Entry 9H3K (electron microscopy, 6.62 A resolution (low resolution: residue-level contacts below are approximate; hydrogen-bond / salt-bridge calls are withheld)); this record covers chains A and E of the 9 polymer chains in the assembly.

Chain A:
Molecule: 23S ribosomal RNA
Organism: Escherichia coli
Sequence (2904 nucleotides; row label = number of the first residue in the row):
     1 GGUUAAGCGA CUAAGCGUAC ACGGUGGAUG CCCUGGCAGU CAGAGGCGAU GAAGGACGUG
    61 CUAAUCUGCG AUAAGCGUCG GUAAGGUGAU AUGAACCGUU AUAACCGGCG AUUUCCGAAU
   121 GGGGAAACCC AGUGUGUUUC GACACACUAU CAUUAACUGA AUCCAUAGGU UAAUGAGGCG
   181 AACCGGGGGA ACUGAAACAU CUAAGUACCC CGAGGAAAAG AAAUCAACCG AGAUUCCCCC
   241 AGUAGCGGCG AGCGAACGGG GAGCAGCCCA GAGCCUGAAU CAGUGUGUGU GUUAGUGGAA
   301 GCGUCUGGAA AGGCGCGCGA UACAGGGUGA CAGCCCCGUA CACAAAAAUG CACAUGCUGU
   361 GAGCUCGAUG AGUAGGGCGG GACACGUGGU AUCCUGUCUG AAUAUGGGGG GACCAUCCUC
   421 CAAGGCUAAA UACUCCUGAC UGACCGAUAG UGAACCAGUA CCGUGAGGGA AAGGCGAAAA
   481 GAACCCCGGC GAGGGGAGUG AAAAAGAACC UGAAACCGUG UACGUACAAG CAGUGGGAGC
   541 ACGCUUAGGC GUGUGACUGC GUACCUUUUG UAUAAUGGGU CAGCGACUUA UAUUCUGUAG
   601 CAAGGUUAAC CGAAUAGGGG AGCCGAAGGG AAACCGAGUC UUAACUGGGC GUUAAGUUGC
   661 AGGGUAUAGA CCCGAAACCC GGUGAUCUAG CCAUGGGCAG GUUGAAGGUU GGGUAACACU
   721 AACUGGAGGA CCGAACCGAC UAAUGUUGAA AAAUUAGCGG AUGACUUGUG GCUGGGGGUG
   781 AAAGGCCAAU CAAACCGGGA GAUAGCUGGU UCUCCCCGAA AGCUAUAUAA GUAGCGCCUC
   841 GUGAAUUCAU CUCCGGGGGU AGAGCACUGU UUCGGCAAGG GGGUCAUCCC GACUUACCAA
   901 CCCGAUGCAA ACUGCGAAUA CCGGAGAAUG UUAUCACGGG AGACACACGG CGGGUGCUAA
   961 CGUCCGUCGU GAAGAGGGAA ACAACCCAGA CCGCCAGCUA AGGUCCCAAA GUCAUGGUUA
  1021 AGUGGGAAAC GAUGUGGGAA GGCCCAGACA GCCAGGAUGU UGGCUUAGAA GCAGCCAUCA
  1081 UUUAAAGAAA GCGUAAUAGC UCACUGGUCG AGUCGGCCUG CGCGGAAGAU GUAACGGGGC
  1141 UAAACCAUGC ACCGAAGCUG CGGCAGCGAC GCUUAUGCGU UGUUGGGUAG GGGAGCGUUC
  1201 UGUAAGCCUG CGAAGGUGUG CUGUGAGGCA UGCUGGAGGU AUCAGAAGUG CGAAUGCUGA
  1261 CAUAAGUAAC GAUAAAGCGG GUGAAAAGCC CGCUCGCCGG AAGACCAAGG GUUCCUGUCC
  1321 AACGUUAAUC GGGGCAGGGU GAGUCGACCC CUAAGGCGAG GCCGAAAGGC GUAGUCGAUG
  1381 GGAAACAGGU UAAUAUUCCU GUACUUGGUG UUACUGCGAA GGGGGGACGG AGAAGGCUAU
  1441 GUUGGCCGGG CGACGGUUGU CCCGGUUUAA GCGUGUAGGC UGGUUUUCCA GGCAAAUCCG
  1501 GAAAAUCAAG GCUGAGGCGU GAUGACGAGG CACUACGGUG CUGAAGCAAC AAAUGCCCUG
  1561 CUUCCAGGAA AAGCCUCUAA GCAUCAGGUA ACAUCAAAUC GUACCCCAAA CCGACACAGG
  1621 UGGUCAGGUA GAGAAUACCA AGGCGCUUGA GAGAACUCGG GUGAAGGAAC UAGGCAAAAU
  1681 GGUGCCGUAA CUUCGGGAGA AGGCACGCUG AUAUGUAGGU GAGGUCCCUC GCGGAUGGAG
  1741 CUGAAAUCAG UCGAAGAUAC CAGCUGGCUG CAACUGUUUA UUAAAAACAC AGCACUGUGC
  1801 AAACACGAAA GUGGACGUAU ACGGUGUGAC GCCUGCCCGG UGCCGGAAGG UUAAUUGAUG
  1861 GGGUUAGCGC AAGCGAAGCU CUUGAUCGAA GCCCCGGUAA ACGGCGGCCG UAACUAUAAC
  1921 GGUCCUAAGG UAGCGAAAUU CCUUGUCGGG UAAGUUCCGA CCUGCACGAA UGGCGUAAUG
  1981 AUGGCCAGGC UGUCUCCACC CGAGACUCAG UGAAAUUGAA CUCGCUGUGA AGAUGCAGUG
  2041 UACCCGCGGC AAGACGGAAA GACCCCGUGA ACCUUUACUA UAGCUUGACA CUGAACAUUG
  2101 AGCCUUGAUG UGUAGGAUAG GUGGGAGGCU UUGAAGUGUG GACGCCAGUC UGCAUGGAGC
  2161 CGACCUUGAA AUACCACCCU UUAAUGUUUG AUGUUCUAAC GUUGACCCGU AAUCCGGGUU
  2221 GCGGACAGUG UCUGGUGGGU AGUUUGACUG GGGCGGUCUC CUCCUAAAGA GUAACGGAGG
  2281 AGCACGAAGG UUGGCUAAUC CUGGUCGGAC AUCAGGAGGU UAGUGCAAUG GCAUAAGCCA
  2341 GCUUGACUGC GAGCGUGACG GCGCGAGCAG GUGCGAAAGC AGGUCAUAGU GAUCCGGUGG
  2401 UUCUGAAUGG AAGGGCCAUC GCUCAACGGA UAAAAGGUAC UCCGGGGAUA ACAGGCUGAU
  2461 ACCGCCCAAG AGUUCAUAUC GACGGCGGUG UUUGGCACCU CGAUGUCGGC UCAUCACAUC
  2521 CUGGGGCUGA AGUAGGUCCC AAGGGUAUGG CUGUUCGCCA UUUAAAGUGG UACGCGAGCU
  2581 GGGUUUAGAA CGUCGUGAGA CAGUUCGGUC CCUAUCUGCC GUGGGCGCUG GAGAACUGAG
  2641 GGGGGCUGCU CCUAGUACGA GAGGACCGGA GUGGACGCAU CACUGGUGUU CGGGUUGUCA
  2701 UGCCAAUGGC ACUGCCCGGU AGCUAAAUGC GGAAGAGAUA AGUGCUGAAA GCAUCUAAGC
  2761 ACGAAACUUG CCCCGAGAUG AGUUCUCCCU GACCCUUUAA GGGUCCUGAA GGAACGUUGA
  2821 AGACGACGAC GUUGAUAGGC CGGGUGUGUA AGCGCAGCGA UGCGUUGAGC UAACCGGUAC
  2881 UAAUGAACCG UGAGGCUUAA CCUU
Not modelled in the structure: 685-793, 864-912, 1032-1122, 1267-2012, 2054-2509, 2579-2612, 2849-2867, 2904

Chain E:
Molecule: Large ribosomal subunit protein uL4
Organism: Escherichia coli
Reference sequence: P60723 (RL4_ECOLI); residues 1-201 here = UniProt positions 1-201
Amino-acid sequence (201 residues; each row starts with the number of its first residue):
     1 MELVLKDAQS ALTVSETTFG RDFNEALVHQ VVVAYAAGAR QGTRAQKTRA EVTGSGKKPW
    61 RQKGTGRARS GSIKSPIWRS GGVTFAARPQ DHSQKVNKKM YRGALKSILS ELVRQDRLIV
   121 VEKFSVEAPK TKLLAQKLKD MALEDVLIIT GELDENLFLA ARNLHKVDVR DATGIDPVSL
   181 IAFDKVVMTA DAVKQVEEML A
Not modelled in the structure: 56-69

How chain A and chain E interact:
Residue-residue contacts - 114 pairs, chain A then chain E:
  C37(A) - Ala45(E)
  A38(A) - Thr43(E)
  A38(A) - Arg44(E)
  A38(A) - Ala45(E)
  A38(A) - Pro89(E)
  G39(A) - Thr43(E)
  G319(A) - Lys132(E)
  A320(A) - Lys130(E)
  A320(A) - Thr131(E)
  A320(A) - Lys132(E)
  A320(A) - Asn163(E)
  A320(A) - Leu164(E)
  U321(A) - Pro129(E)
  U321(A) - Lys130(E)
  U321(A) - Thr131(E)
  U321(A) - Leu159(E)
  U321(A) - Ala160(E)
  U321(A) - Arg162(E)
  A322(A) - Thr131(E)
  A322(A) - Leu159(E)
  A322(A) - Arg162(E)
  A322(A) - Asn163(E)
  C323(A) - Asn163(E)
  C323(A) - His165(E)
  A340(A) - Arg162(E)
  U441(A) - Gln41(E)
  G442(A) - Gln41(E)
  G442(A) - Thr43(E)
  G442(A) - Arg44(E)
  A443(A) - Ala36(E)
  A443(A) - Ala37(E)
  A443(A) - Arg40(E)
  A443(A) - Gln41(E)
  A443(A) - Gly42(E)
  C444(A) - Arg40(E)
  C444(A) - Arg44(E)
  C444(A) - Gln46(E)
  U448(A) - Arg79(E)
  A449(A) - Arg79(E)
  A449(A) - Ser80(E)
  A449(A) - Gly81(E)
  G450(A) - Gly81(E)
  G450(A) - Gly82(E)
  U451(A) - Ala45(E)
  U451(A) - Lys47(E)
  G452(A) - Lys47(E)
  G452(A) - Thr53(E)
  G469(A) - Gly54(E)
  A470(A) - Arg79(E)
  A471(A) - Arg79(E)
  C584(A) - Ile77(E)
  G585(A) - Thr84(E)
  A586(A) - Thr84(E)
  A586(A) - Phe85(E)
  C587(A) - Phe85(E)
  U588(A) - Phe85(E)
  U589(A) - Gln90(E)
  A590(A) - Gln90(E)
  A599(A) - Asn24(E)
  A599(A) - Ala26(E)
  A599(A) - Leu27(E)
  G600(A) - Asn24(E)
  G600(A) - Leu27(E)
  G600(A) - Lys99(E)
  C601(A) - Lys99(E)
  G605(A) - Lys99(E)
  U606(A) - Lys95(E)
  U606(A) - Asn97(E)
  U606(A) - Lys99(E)
  U607(A) - Lys95(E)
  U607(A) - Asn97(E)
  A613(A) - Asp171(E)
  A613(A) - Thr173(E)
  U615(A) - Tyr35(E)
  U615(A) - Gly38(E)
  U615(A) - Ala39(E)
  A616(A) - Tyr101(E)
  A616(A) - Thr173(E)
  G617(A) - Lys98(E)
  G617(A) - Tyr101(E)
  G617(A) - Leu200(E)
  G618(A) - Lys98(E)
  U658(A) - Lys95(E)
  G659(A) - Gln30(E)
  G659(A) - Lys95(E)
  G659(A) - Met100(E)
  C660(A) - Gln30(E)
  C660(A) - Gln94(E)
  C673(A) - Arg49(E)
  C673(A) - Ser70(E)
  C673(A) - Gly71(E)
  G674(A) - Arg49(E)
  G674(A) - Ser70(E)
  G797(A) - Ser55(E)
  G798(A) - Gly54(E)
  G798(A) - Ser55(E)
  G801(A) - Thr48(E)
  G801(A) - Arg49(E)
  G801(A) - Ala50(E)
  A1205(A) - His165(E)
  A1246(A) - Arg40(E)
  G1248(A) - Arg44(E)
  G1248(A) - Gln46(E)
  G1248(A) - Gly82(E)
  G1248(A) - Val83(E)
  G1248(A) - Phe85(E)
  U1249(A) - Phe85(E)
  A1254(A) - Ile77(E)
  G1256(A) - Ile77(E)
  C1257(A) - Ile77(E)
  C1257(A) - Trp78(E)
  C1257(A) - Arg79(E)
  U1258(A) - Trp78(E)
  U1258(A) - Arg79(E)
Interface residues without a listed pair, chain A (60 interface residues in all): A324, C341, G619, A1244, G1245
Interface residues without a listed pair, chain E (65 interface residues in all): His29, Ala34, Glu51, Val52, Ser72, Pro76, His92, Ile175, Asp176

Summary:
60 residues of chain A and 65 residues of chain E are in contact.
Here chain A is 23S ribosomal RNA and chain E is Large ribosomal subunit protein uL4, both from Escherichia
coli. Entry 9H3K (50S subunit precursor d126_(L29)-/(L22)-) was determined by electron microscopy together
with 9H3L, 9HAL and 9HAM from the same study.
